Entry 6ZOT (X-ray diffraction, 2.70 A resolution); this record covers chains B and C of the 3 polymer chains in the assembly.

[Chain B]
Molecule: YTH domain-containing family protein 3
Source organism: Homo sapiens
Reference sequence: Q7Z739 (YTHD3_HUMAN); residue numbers follow UniProt; this construct covers 392-571
Sequence (199 residues; each row starts with the number of its first residue):
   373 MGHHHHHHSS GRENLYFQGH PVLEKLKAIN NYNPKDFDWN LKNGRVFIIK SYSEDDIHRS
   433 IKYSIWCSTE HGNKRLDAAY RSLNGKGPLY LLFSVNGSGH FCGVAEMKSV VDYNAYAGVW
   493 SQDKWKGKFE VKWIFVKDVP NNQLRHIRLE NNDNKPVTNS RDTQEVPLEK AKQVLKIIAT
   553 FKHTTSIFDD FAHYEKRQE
Unresolved in the structure: 373-391
Construct notes: initiating methionine (373); expression tag (374-391)
UniProt features mapped onto this chain:
  - binding site (RNA): Lys-422 to Tyr-424, Asp-428, Trp-438, Cys-439, Asn-468, Trp-492, Trp-497
  - site ((Microbial infection) Cleavage): Val-538, Pro-539, Gln-570, Glu-571
From the paper describing this entry:
  - binding site for the 5-nt RNA strand (chain C): Tyr-424, Trp-438, Cys-439, Trp-492, Trp-497, Asp-534

[Chain C]
Molecule: 5-nt RNA strand
Sequence (5 nucleotides; row label = number of the first residue in the row):
     1 GGACU
Unresolved in the structure: 1
Modified positions: 6MZ (N6-methyladenosine-5'-monophosphate) at position 3

[How chain B and chain C interact]
Pairs across the interface - 27 pairs, chain B then chain C:
  Lys-422(B) with 6MZ_3(C), base contact; C4(C), hydrogen bond to the phosphate; U5(C), salt bridge to the phosphate
  Ser-423(B) with 6MZ_3(C), base contact
  Tyr-424(B) with G2(C), hydrogen bond to the sugar; 6MZ_3(C), hydrogen bond to the sugar
  Asp-428(B) with 6MZ_3(C), base contact
  Trp-438(B) with 6MZ_3(C), base contact
  Cys-439(B) with 6MZ_3(C), hydrogen bond to the base
  Ser-440(B) with 6MZ_3(C), base contact
  Thr-441(B) with 6MZ_3(C), base contact
  Val-467(B) with U5(C), phosphate contact
  Asn-468(B) with 6MZ_3(C), hydrogen bond to the sugar; C4(C), sugar contact; U5(C), phosphate contact
  Gly-469(B) with U5(C), hydrogen bond to the phosphate
  Trp-492(B) with 6MZ_3(C), base contact
  Trp-497(B) with 6MZ_3(C), base contact
  Asn-513(B) with U5(C), phosphate contact
  Thr-530(B) with C4(C), sugar contact; U5(C), sugar contact
  Asn-531(B) with C4(C), base contact; U5(C), hydrogen bond to the base
  Ser-532(B) with C4(C), hydrogen bond to the sugar
  Arg-533(B) with C4(C), salt bridge to the phosphate
  Asp-534(B) with 6MZ_3(C), base contact; C4(C), hydrogen bond to the phosphate
Other interface residues (no listed pair), chain B (22 interface residues in all): Ser-425, Ser-470, Lys-496

[Summary]
The interface between chain B and chain C involves 22 residues on one side and 4 on the other, with 9 hydrogen
bonds and 2 salt bridges. Polar pairs include Cys-439(B)/6MZ_3(C), Asn-531(B)/U5(C) and Tyr-424(B)/G2(C). From
the paper: a binding site for the 5-nt RNA strand (chain C) at Tyr-424(B), Trp-438(B) and Cys-439(B) among
others.
Here chain B is YTH domain-containing family protein 3 (Homo sapiens) and chain C is a 5-nt RNA strand. Entry
6ZOT (Crystal structure of YTHDF3 YTH domain in complex with m6A RNA) was determined by X-ray diffraction.
